Entry 7Q4O (electron microscopy, 2.10 A resolution); this record covers chains 1 and 2 of the 10 polymer chains in the assembly.

# Chain 1
Name: Splicing factor 3A subunit 2
From: Homo sapiens
UniProt: Q15428 (SF3A2_HUMAN); numbering as in UniProt (aligned over 1-464)
Sequence (464 residues; numbered 1 to 464; the number before each row is that of its first residue):
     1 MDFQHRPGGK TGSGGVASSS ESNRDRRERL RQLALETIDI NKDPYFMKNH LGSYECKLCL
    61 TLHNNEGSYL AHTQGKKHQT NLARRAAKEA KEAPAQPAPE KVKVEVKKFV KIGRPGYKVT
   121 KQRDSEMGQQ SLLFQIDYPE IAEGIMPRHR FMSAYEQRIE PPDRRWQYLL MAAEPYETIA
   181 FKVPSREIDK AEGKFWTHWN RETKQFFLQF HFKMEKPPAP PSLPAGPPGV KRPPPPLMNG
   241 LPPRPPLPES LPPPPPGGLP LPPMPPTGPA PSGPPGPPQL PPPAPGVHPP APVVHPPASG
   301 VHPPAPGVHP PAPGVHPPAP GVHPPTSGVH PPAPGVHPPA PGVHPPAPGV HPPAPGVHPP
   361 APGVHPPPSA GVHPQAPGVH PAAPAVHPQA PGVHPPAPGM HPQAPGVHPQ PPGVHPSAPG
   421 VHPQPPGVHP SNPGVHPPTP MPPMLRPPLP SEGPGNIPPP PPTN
Disordered / not traced: 1-42, 84-464
Metal / ion sites: Zn2+: Cys-56, Cys-59, His-72, His-78

# Chain 2
Molecule: U2 snRNA
From: Homo sapiens
Sequence (188 nucleotides; each row starts with the number of its first residue):
     1 AUCGCUUCUC GGCCUUUUGG CUAAGAUCAA GUGUAGUAUC UGUUCUUAUC AGUUUAAUAU
    61 CUGAUACGUC CUCUAUCCGA GGACAAUAUA UUAAAUGGAU UUUUGGAGCA GGGAGAUGGA
   121 AUAGGAGCUU GCUCCGUCCA CUCCACGCAU CGACCUGGUA UUGCAGUACC UCCAGGAACG
   181 GUGCACCC
Disordered / not traced: 1-28, 64-188
Modified / non-standard residues: PSU (pseudouridine-5'-monophosphate) at position 34, PSU (pseudouridine-5'-monophosphate) at position 37, PSU (pseudouridine-5'-monophosphate) at position 39, OMC (o2'-methylycytidine-5'-monophosphate) at position 40, PSU (pseudouridine-5'-monophosphate) at position 41, PSU (pseudouridine-5'-monophosphate) at position 43, PSU (pseudouridine-5'-monophosphate) at position 44, OMU (o2'-methyluridine 5'-monophosphate) at position 47, PSU (pseudouridine-5'-monophosphate) at position 54, PSU (pseudouridine-5'-monophosphate) at position 58, OMC (o2'-methylycytidine-5'-monophosphate) at position 61

# Interface between chain 1 and chain 2
Pairs across the interface (13):
  Thr-61(1) / OMC_40(2)  hydrogen bond to the phosphate
  Leu-62(1) / PSU_39(2)  hydrogen bond to the sugar
  Leu-62(1) / OMC_40(2)  hydrogen bond to the phosphate
  His-63(1) / OMC_40(2)  sugar contact
  Asn-64(1) / PSU_39(2)  base contact
  Ser-68(1) / OMC_40(2)  base contact
  Ala-71(1) / OMC_40(2)  base contact
  Ala-71(1) / PSU_41(2)  sugar contact
  His-72(1) / OMC_40(2)  phosphate contact
  His-72(1) / PSU_41(2)  salt bridge to the phosphate
  Gln-74(1) / G42(2)  phosphate contact
  Gly-75(1) / G42(2)  phosphate contact
  Lys-76(1) / G42(2)  hydrogen bond to the phosphate
Also at the interface, not in a pair above, chain 1 (11 interface residues in all): Leu-60
Also at the interface, not in a pair above, chain 2 (5 interface residues in all): A38

# In short
Chain 1 and chain 2 form an interface of 11 and 5 residues respectively; the contacts include 4 hydrogen bonds
and 1 salt bridge. Polar contacts include Leu-62(1)/PSU_39(2), Thr-61(1)/OMC_40(2) and Leu-62(1)/OMC_40(2).
The Zn2+ site is built by Cys-56(1), Cys-59(1), His-72(1) and His-78(1).
Chain 1 is Splicing factor 3A subunit 2 and chain 2 is U2 snRNA, both from Homo sapiens; the structure,
Substrate-bound A-like U2 snRNP, was determined by electron microscopy (same publication as 7Q3L and 7Q4P).
